Entry 7P5X (electron microscopy, 3.20 A resolution); this record covers chains AD and AP of the 11 polymer chains in the assembly.

== Chain AD ==
Name: DNA-directed RNA polymerase subunit beta'
Organism: Mycolicibacterium smegmatis MC2 155
Reference sequence: A0QS66 (RPOC_MYCS2); numbering as in UniProt (aligned over 1-1317)
Chain sequence (1317 residues; each row starts with the number of its first residue):
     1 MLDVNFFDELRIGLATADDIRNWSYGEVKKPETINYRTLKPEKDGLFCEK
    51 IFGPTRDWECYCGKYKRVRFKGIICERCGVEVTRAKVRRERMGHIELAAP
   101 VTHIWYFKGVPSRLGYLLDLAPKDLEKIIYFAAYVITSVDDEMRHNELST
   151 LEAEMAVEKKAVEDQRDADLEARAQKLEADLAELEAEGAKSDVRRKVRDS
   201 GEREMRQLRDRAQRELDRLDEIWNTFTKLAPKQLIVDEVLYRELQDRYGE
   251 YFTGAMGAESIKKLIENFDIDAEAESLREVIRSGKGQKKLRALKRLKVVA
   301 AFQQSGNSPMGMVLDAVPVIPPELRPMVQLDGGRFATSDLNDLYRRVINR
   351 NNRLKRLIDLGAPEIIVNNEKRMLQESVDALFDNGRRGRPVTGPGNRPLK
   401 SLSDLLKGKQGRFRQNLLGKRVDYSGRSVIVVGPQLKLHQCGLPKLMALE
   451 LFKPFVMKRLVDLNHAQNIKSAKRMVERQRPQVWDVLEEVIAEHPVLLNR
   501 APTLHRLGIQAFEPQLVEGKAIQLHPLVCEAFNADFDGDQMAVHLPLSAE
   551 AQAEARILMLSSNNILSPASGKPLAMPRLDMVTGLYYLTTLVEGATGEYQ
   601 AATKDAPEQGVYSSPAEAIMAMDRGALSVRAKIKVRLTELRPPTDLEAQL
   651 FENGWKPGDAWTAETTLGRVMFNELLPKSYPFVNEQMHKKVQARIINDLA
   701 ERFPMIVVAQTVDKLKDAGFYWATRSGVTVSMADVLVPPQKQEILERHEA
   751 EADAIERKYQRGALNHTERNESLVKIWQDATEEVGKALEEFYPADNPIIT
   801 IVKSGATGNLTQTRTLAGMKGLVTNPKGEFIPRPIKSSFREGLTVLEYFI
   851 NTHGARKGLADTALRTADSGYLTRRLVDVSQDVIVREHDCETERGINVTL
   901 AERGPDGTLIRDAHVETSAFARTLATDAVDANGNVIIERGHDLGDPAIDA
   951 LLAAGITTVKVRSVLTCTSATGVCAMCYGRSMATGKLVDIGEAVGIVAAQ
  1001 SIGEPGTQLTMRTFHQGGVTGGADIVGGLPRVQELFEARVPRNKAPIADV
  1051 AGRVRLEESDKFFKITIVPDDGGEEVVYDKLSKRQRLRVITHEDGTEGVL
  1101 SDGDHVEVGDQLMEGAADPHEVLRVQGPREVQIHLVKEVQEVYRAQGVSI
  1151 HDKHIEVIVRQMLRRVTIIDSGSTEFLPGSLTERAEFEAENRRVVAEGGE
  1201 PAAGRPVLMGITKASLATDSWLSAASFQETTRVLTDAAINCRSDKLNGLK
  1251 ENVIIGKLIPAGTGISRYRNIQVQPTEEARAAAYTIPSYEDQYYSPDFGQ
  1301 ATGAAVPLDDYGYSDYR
Unresolved in the structure: 1013-1025, 1093-1097, 1284-1317
Bound ions: Zn2+ site 1: Cys60, Cys62, Cys75, Cys78; Zn2+ site 2: Cys890, Cys967, Cys974, Cys977
UniProt features mapped onto this chain:
  - binding site (Zn(2+)): Cys60, Cys62, Cys75, Cys78, Cys890, Cys967, Cys974, Cys977
  - binding site (Mg(2+)): Asp535, Asp537, Asp539

== Chain AP ==
Molecule: recA-op template strand
Sequence (77 nucleotides; row label = number of the first residue in the row):
    78 GGTGTTCCGATCGGTACCGGACATGTAAAGAGCAGACCACCGACAAGTCC
   128 GGTCGAACTCTTCACCACAGTAGACGA
Unresolved in the structure: 78-82, 126-154

== Interface between chain AD and chain AP ==
Residue-residue contacts - 21 pairs, chain AD then chain AP:
  Lys108(AD) with DC89(AP), salt bridge to the phosphate
  Leu330(AD) with DA100(AP), base contact
  Arg334(AD) with DT101(AP), salt bridge to the phosphate
  Pro394(AD) with DT101(AP), base contact
  Gly395(AD) with DT101(AP), base contact
  Lys409(AD) with DA93(AP), salt bridge to the phosphate; DC94(AP), salt bridge to the phosphate
  Arg414(AD) with DT92(AP), salt bridge to the phosphate
  Arg421(AD) with DG96(AP), salt bridge to the phosphate
  Arg427(AD) with DC95(AP), sugar contact; DG96(AP), sugar contact
  Ala501(AD) with DC95(AP), sugar contact
  Pro502(AD) with DC94(AP), base contact
  Thr866(AD) with DA93(AP), base contact
  Ala867(AD) with DA93(AP), base contact
  Gly870(AD) with DA93(AP), sugar contact
  Tyr871(AD) with DG91(AP), sugar contact; DT92(AP), sugar contact
  Gln1228(AD) with DG91(AP), sugar contact
  Glu1229(AD) with DG90(AP), phosphate contact; DG91(AP), hydrogen bond to the phosphate
Other interface residues (no listed pair), chain AD (20 interface residues in all): Val110, Asp331, Arg386
Other interface residues (no listed pair), chain AP (11 interface residues in all): DT88

== Summary ==
20 residues of chain AD face 11 of chain AP across their interface; the contacts include 1 hydrogen bond and 6
salt bridges. Polar contacts include Glu1229(AD)-DG91(AP), Lys108(AD)-DC89(AP) and Arg334(AD)-DT101(AP).
Curated annotation (UniProt) lists 8 Zn2+-binding residues and 3 Mg2+-binding residues on chain AD.
Here chain AD is DNA-directed RNA polymerase subunit beta' (Mycolicibacterium smegmatis MC2 155) and chain AP
is recA-op template strand. Entry 7P5X (Mycobacterial RNAP with transcriptional activator PafBC) was
determined by electron microscopy.
